PDB entry 5ZCJ | X-ray diffraction, 2.00 A resolution | chains A and B of the 3 polymer chains in the assembly

Chain A (and B):
Molecule: Tudor-interacting repair regulator protein
Organism: Homo sapiens
Notes: chain B of this document is another copy of the same molecule, construct and numbering; everything in this record applies to it too
UniProt: Q9BRJ7 (TIRR_HUMAN); residues 6-211 here = UniProt positions 6-211
Sequence (210 residues; row label = number of the first residue in the row):
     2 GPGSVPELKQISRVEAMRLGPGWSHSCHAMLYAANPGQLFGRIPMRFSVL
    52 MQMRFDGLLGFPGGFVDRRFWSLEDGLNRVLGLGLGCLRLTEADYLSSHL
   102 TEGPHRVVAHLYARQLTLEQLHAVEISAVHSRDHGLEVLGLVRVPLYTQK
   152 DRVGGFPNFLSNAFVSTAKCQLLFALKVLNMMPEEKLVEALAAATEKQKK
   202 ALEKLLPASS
Unresolved in the structure: 2-5, 205-211 (chain B: 2-5, 208-211)
Construct notes: expression tag (2-5)
Curated features (UniProtKB/Swiss-Prot):
  - site: Lys-10 (Required for interaction with TP53BP1)
  - cross-link (Glycyl lysine isopeptide (Lys-Gly)): Lys-10 (interchain with G-Cter in ubiquitin), Lys-151 (interchain with G-Cter in ubiquitin)
  - mutagenesis: Lys-10 (K10E: Abolishes interaction with TP53BP1), Lys-151 (K151E: Still able to interact with TP53BP1)

How chain A and chain B interact:
Residue-residue contacts (86; chain A residue first):
  Leu-40(A) with Phe-56(B), hydrophobic; Leu-137(B)
  Phe-41(A) with Phe-56(B), hydrophobic; Glu-138(B)
  Met-46(A) with Gly-136(B); Leu-137(B), hydrophobic
  Met-54(A) with Val-143(B), hydrophobic; Phe-160(B), hydrophobic; Asn-163(B)
  Phe-56(A) with Leu-40(B), hydrophobic; Phe-41(B), hydrophobic; Pro-146(B); Tyr-148(B), hydrogen bond (backbone-side chain); Gln-150(B); Gly-156(B)
  Asp-57(A) with Gln-150(B); Gly-155(B); Gly-156(B), hydrogen bond (backbone-backbone); Asn-159(B), hydrogen bond (backbone-side chain)
  Gly-58(A) with Gly-156(B); Asn-159(B); Phe-160(B); Asn-163(B), hydrogen bond (backbone-side chain)
  Leu-59(A) with Asn-159(B)
  Glu-103(A) with Lys-205(B), salt bridge
  His-123(A) with Val-130(B), hydrogen bond (side chain-backbone); His-135(B)
  Glu-126(A) with Val-130(B); His-135(B), salt bridge
  Ile-127(A) with Val-130(B), hydrophobic; His-131(B)
  Val-130(A) with His-123(B), hydrogen bond (backbone-side chain); Glu-126(B); Ile-127(B), hydrophobic; Val-130(B), hydrophobic
  His-131(A) with Ile-127(B)
  His-135(A) with His-123(B); Glu-126(B), salt bridge; Arg-144(B)
  Gly-136(A) with Met-46(B); Arg-144(B)
  Leu-137(A) with Leu-40(B); Met-46(B), hydrophobic
  Leu-140(A) with Leu-142(B); Val-143(B); Arg-144(B), hydrogen bond (backbone-backbone); Pro-146(B)
  Gly-141(A) with Leu-142(B)
  Leu-142(A) with Gly-141(B); Leu-142(B)
  Val-143(A) with Met-54(B), hydrophobic; Leu-140(B); Val-143(B), hydrophobic
  Arg-144(A) with His-135(B); Gly-136(B); Leu-140(B), hydrogen bond (backbone-backbone)
  Pro-146(A) with Phe-56(B); Leu-140(B)
  Tyr-148(A) with Phe-56(B), hydrogen bond (side chain-backbone)
  Gln-150(A) with Phe-56(B); Asp-57(B)
  Gly-156(A) with Phe-56(B); Asp-57(B), hydrogen bond (backbone-backbone); Gly-58(B)
  Asn-159(A) with Asp-57(B), hydrogen bond (side chain-backbone); Gly-58(B); Leu-59(B)
  Phe-160(A) with Gly-58(B)
  Ser-162(A) with Ala-164(B)
  Asn-163(A) with Met-54(B); Gly-58(B), hydrogen bond (side chain-backbone); Asn-163(B); Ala-164(B), hydrogen bond (side chain-backbone)
  Ala-164(A) with Asn-159(B); Ser-162(B); Asn-163(B), hydrogen bond (backbone-side chain); Lys-198(B)
  Thr-196(A) with Leu-203(B); Leu-206(B)
  Lys-198(A) with Ala-164(B)
  Gln-199(A) with Leu-203(B)
  Lys-200(A) with Leu-203(B)
  Leu-203(A) with Thr-196(B); Gln-199(B); Lys-200(B); Leu-203(B), hydrophobic
Interface residues without a listed pair, chain A (40 interface residues in all): Gln-39, Leu-60, Glu-138, Gly-155
Interface residues without a listed pair, chain B (41 interface residues in all): Gln-39, Leu-60

Overview:
40 residues of chain A face 41 of chain B across their interface, with 14 hydrogen bonds and 3 salt bridges.
Polar contacts include Glu-103(A)/Lys-205(B), Glu-126(A)/His-135(B) and Phe-56(A)/Tyr-148(B). From UniProt: 2
mutagenesis sites on chain A.
Chain A and chain B are both Tudor-interacting repair regulator protein (Homo sapiens); the structure, Crystal
structure of complex, was determined by X-ray diffraction.
